PDB entry 2EZ2 | X-ray diffraction, 1.85 A resolution | chains A and B

Chain A (and B):
Protein: Tyrosine phenol-lyase
From: Citrobacter freundii
Notes: EC 4.1.99.2; fragment: Tyrosine phenol-lyase; chain B of this document is another copy of the same molecule, construct and numbering; everything in this record applies to it too
UniProtKB: P31013 (TPL_CITFR); numbering as in UniProt (aligned over 1-456)
Amino-acid sequence (456 residues; row label = number of the first residue in the row):
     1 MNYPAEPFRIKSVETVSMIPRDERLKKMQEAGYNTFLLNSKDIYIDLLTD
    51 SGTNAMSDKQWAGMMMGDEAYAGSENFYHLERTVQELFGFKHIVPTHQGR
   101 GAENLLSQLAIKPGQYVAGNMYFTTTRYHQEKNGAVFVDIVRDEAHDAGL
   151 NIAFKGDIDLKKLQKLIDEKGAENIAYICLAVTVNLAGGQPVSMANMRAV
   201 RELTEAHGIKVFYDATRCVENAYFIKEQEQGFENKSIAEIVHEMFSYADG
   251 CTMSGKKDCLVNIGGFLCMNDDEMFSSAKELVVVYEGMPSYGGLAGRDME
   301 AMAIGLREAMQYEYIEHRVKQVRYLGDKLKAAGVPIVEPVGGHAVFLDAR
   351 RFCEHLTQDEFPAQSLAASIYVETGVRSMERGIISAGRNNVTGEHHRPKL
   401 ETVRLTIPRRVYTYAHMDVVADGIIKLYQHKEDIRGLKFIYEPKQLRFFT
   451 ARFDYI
Ion coordination: K+ site 1: Gly52, Asn262 (shared with Glu69(B) of chain B); K+ site 2: Glu69 (shared with Gly52(B), Asn262(B) of chain B)
Swiss-Prot annotation at these positions:
  - modified residue: Lys257 (N6-(pyridoxal phosphate)lysine)

Chain A / chain B interface:
Residue-residue contacts (105):
  Phe36(A) with Ala72(B); Met288(B)
  Leu38(A) with Ala72(B); Gly73(B)
  Asn39(A) with Gly73(B); Tyr78(B), hydrogen bond
  Ser40(A) with Asp68(B), hydrogen bond; Ala70(B); Ala72(B); Gly73(B), hydrogen bond (backbone-backbone); Ser74(B)
  Lys41(A) with Glu75(B)
  Asp46(A) with Ala70(B)
  Thr49(A) with Tyr71(B)
  Ser51(A) with Tyr71(B)
  Gly52(A) with Glu69(B)
  Thr53(A) with Glu69(B)
  Met56(A) with Arg297(B)
  Trp61(A) with Met64(B); Met65(B), hydrophobic
  Met64(A) with Trp61(B); Arg297(B)
  Met65(A) with Trp61(B), hydrophobic; Met65(B), hydrophobic
  Asp68(A) with Ser40(B), hydrogen bond
  Glu69(A) with Gly52(B); Thr53(B); Asn262(B)
  Ala70(A) with Ser40(B); Asp46(B)
  Tyr71(A) with Leu48(B), hydrophobic; Thr49(B); Ser51(B); Arg100(B), hydrogen bond
  Ala72(A) with Phe36(B); Arg377(B), hydrogen bond (backbone-side chain)
  Gly73(A) with Leu38(B); Asn39(B); Ser40(B), hydrogen bond (backbone-backbone)
  Glu75(A) with Lys41(B)
  Tyr78(A) with Asn39(B), hydrogen bond
  His97(A) with His97(B); Tyr285(B); Glu286(B), salt bridge; Gly293(B)
  Gln98(A) with Glu286(B), hydrogen bond (side chain-backbone); Tyr291(B), hydrogen bond; Gly293(B)
  Arg100(A) with Tyr71(B), hydrogen bond; Val283(B), hydrogen bond (side chain-backbone); Val284(B); Tyr285(B); Gly287(B); Tyr291(B), hydrogen bond
  Asn104(A) with Tyr285(B)
  Tyr128(A) with Val284(B), hydrophobic
  His129(A) with Val284(B), hydrogen bond (side chain-backbone)
  Lys132(A) with Tyr285(B), hydrogen bond
  Lys256(A) with Tyr291(B), hydrogen bond
  Asn262(A) with Glu69(B); Arg297(B), hydrogen bond
  Ile263(A) with Gly293(B)
  Ser276(A) with Gln445(B)
  Lys279(A) with Leu446(B)
  Glu280(A) with Gln445(B), hydrogen bond
  Val283(A) with Arg100(B), hydrogen bond (backbone-side chain); Leu446(B), hydrophobic
  Val284(A) with Arg100(B); Tyr128(B), hydrophobic; His129(B), hydrogen bond (backbone-side chain)
  Tyr285(A) with His97(B); Arg100(B); Asn104(B); Lys132(B); Tyr285(B), hydrophobic
  Glu286(A) with His97(B), salt bridge; Gln98(B), hydrogen bond (backbone-side chain)
  Gly287(A) with Arg100(B)
  Met288(A) with Phe448(B), hydrophobic; Phe449(B), hydrophobic
  Pro289(A) with Phe449(B), hydrophobic
  Ser290(A) with Phe449(B)
  Tyr291(A) with Gln98(B), hydrogen bond; Arg100(B); Lys256(B), hydrogen bond
  Gly293(A) with His97(B); Gln98(B); Ile263(B)
  Arg297(A) with Met56(B); Met64(B); Asn262(B), hydrogen bond; Asp298(B), salt bridge
  Asp298(A) with Arg297(B), salt bridge
  Arg377(A) with Ala72(B), hydrogen bond (side chain-backbone)
  Tyr441(A) with Ser276(B), hydrogen bond; Glu280(B), hydrogen bond
  Pro443(A) with Glu280(B)
  Lys444(A) with Glu280(B), hydrogen bond (backbone-side chain)
  Gln445(A) with Glu280(B), hydrogen bond (side chain-backbone)
  Leu446(A) with Val283(B); Val284(B), hydrophobic
  Phe449(A) with Tyr71(B); Val283(B), hydrophobic; Met288(B), hydrophobic
  Thr450(A) with Pro289(B)
Interface residues without a listed pair, chain A (61 interface residues in all): Leu48, Ser74, Ser277, Leu294, Ala295, Glu442
Interface residues without a listed pair, chain B (57 interface residues in all): Gly101, Thr125, Leu281, Leu294, Ala295

Overview:
61 residues of chain A and 57 residues of chain B are in contact, with 29 hydrogen bonds and 4 salt bridges.
Polar pairs include His97(A)-Glu286(B), Arg297(A)-Asp298(B) and Asn39(A)-Tyr78(B). Gly52(A) and Asn262(A)
coordinate K+ site 1.
Both chains are Tyrosine phenol-lyase (Citrobacter freundii). Entry 2EZ2 (Apo tyrosine phenol-lyase from
Citrobacter freundii at pH 8.0) was determined by X-ray diffraction (same publication as 2EZ1).
